Entry 1XVD (X-ray diffraction, 2.30 A resolution); this record covers chains A and C of the 6 polymer chains in the assembly.

Chain A:
Protein: Methane monooxygenase component A alpha chain
Organism: Methylococcus capsulatus
Notes: EC 1.14.13.25; fragment: alpha subunit
Reference sequence: P22869 (MEMA_METCA); residues 1-527 here = UniProt positions 1-527
Amino-acid sequence (527 residues; each row starts with the number of its first residue):
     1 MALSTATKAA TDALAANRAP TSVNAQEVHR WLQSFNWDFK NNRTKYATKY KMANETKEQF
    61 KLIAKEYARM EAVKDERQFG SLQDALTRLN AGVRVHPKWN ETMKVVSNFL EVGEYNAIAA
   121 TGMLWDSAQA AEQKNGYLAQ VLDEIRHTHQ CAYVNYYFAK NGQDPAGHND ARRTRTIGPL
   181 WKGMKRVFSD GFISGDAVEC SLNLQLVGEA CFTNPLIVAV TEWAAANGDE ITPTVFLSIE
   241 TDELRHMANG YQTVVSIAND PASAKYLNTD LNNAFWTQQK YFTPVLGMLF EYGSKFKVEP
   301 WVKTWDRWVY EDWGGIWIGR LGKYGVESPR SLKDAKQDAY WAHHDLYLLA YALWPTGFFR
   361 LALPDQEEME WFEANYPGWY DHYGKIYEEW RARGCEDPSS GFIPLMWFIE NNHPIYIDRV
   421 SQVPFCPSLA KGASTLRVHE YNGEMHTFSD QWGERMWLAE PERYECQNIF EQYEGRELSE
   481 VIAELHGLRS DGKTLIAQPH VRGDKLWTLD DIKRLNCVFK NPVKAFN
Unresolved in the structure: 1-17
Metal / ion sites: Fe ion site 1: Glu114, Glu144, His147; Fe ion site 2: Glu209, Glu243, His246
Small-molecule neighbours: 4-fluorophenol (FPN): Lys98, Glu101, Thr102, Val105, Leu180, Met288, Leu289, Tyr292, Gly293, Tyr347, Phe359, Arg360, Leu361
Swiss-Prot annotation at these positions:
  - active site: Cys151
  - binding site (Fe cation): Glu114, Glu144, His147, Glu209, Glu243, His246

Chain C:
Protein: Methane monooxygenase component A beta chain
Organism: Methylococcus capsulatus
Notes: EC 1.14.13.25; fragment: beta subunit
Reference sequence: P18798 (MEMB_METCA); residues 1-389 here = UniProt positions 1-389
Amino-acid sequence (389 residues; numbered 1 to 389; the number before each row is that of its first residue):
     1 MSMLGERRRG LTDPEMAAVI LKALPEAPLD GNNKMGYFVT PRWKRLTEYE ALTVYAQPNA
    61 DWIAGGLDWG DWTQKFHGGR PSWGNETTEL RTVDWFKHRD PLRRWHAPYV KDKAEEWRYT
   121 DRFLQGYSAD GQIRAMNPTW RDEFINRYWG AFLFNEYGLF NAHSQGAREA LSDVTRVSLA
   181 FWGFDKIDIA QMIQLERGFL AKIVPGFDES TAVPKAEWTN GEVYKSARLA VEGLWQEVFD
   241 WNESAFSVHA VYDALFGQFV RREFFQRLAP RFGDNLTPFF INQAQTYFQI AKQGVQDLYY
   301 NCLGDDPEFS DYNRTVMRNW TGKWLEPTIA ALRDFMGLFA KLPAGTTDKE EITASLYRVV
   361 DDWIEDYASR IDFKADRDQI VKAVLAGLK
Unresolved in the structure: 1

Chain A / chain C interface:
Pairs across the interface - 236 pairs, chain A then chain C:
  Arg18(A) - Ser128(C)
  Arg18(A) - Ala129(C)  hydrogen bond (side chain-backbone)
  Arg18(A) - Gly131(C)
  Arg18(A) - Arg134(C)
  Ala19(A) - Ser128(C)
  Pro20(A) - Gln125(C)
  Pro20(A) - Ser128(C)
  Pro20(A) - Ala129(C)  hydrophobic
  Thr21(A) - Leu124(C)
  Thr21(A) - Gln125(C)  hydrogen bond (backbone-backbone)
  Thr21(A) - Ser128(C)  hydrogen bond (backbone-side chain)
  Thr21(A) - Phe199(C)
  Thr21(A) - Lys202(C)
  Thr21(A) - Ile203(C)
  Ser22(A) - Asp121(C)  hydrogen bond
  Ser22(A) - Gln125(C)
  Ser22(A) - Lys202(C)  hydrogen bond (backbone-side chain)
  Val23(A) - Trp117(C)
  Val23(A) - Leu195(C)
  Val23(A) - Gly198(C)
  Val23(A) - Phe199(C)  hydrophobic
  Glu27(A) - Lys202(C)  salt bridge
  Val28(A) - Gln191(C)
  Val28(A) - Gln194(C)
  Val28(A) - Leu195(C)  hydrophobic
  Trp31(A) - Gln194(C)
  Trp31(A) - Glu209(C)  hydrogen bond
  Trp31(A) - Ser210(C)
  Trp31(A) - Thr211(C)
  Leu32(A) - Gln191(C)
  Ser34(A) - Phe154(C)
  Ser34(A) - Thr211(C)  hydrogen bond
  Ser34(A) - Lys215(C)  hydrogen bond (backbone-side chain)
  Phe35(A) - Leu153(C)  hydrophobic
  Phe35(A) - Phe154(C)
  Phe35(A) - Tyr157(C)
  Asn36(A) - Tyr157(C)
  Asn36(A) - Lys215(C)  hydrogen bond (backbone-side chain)
  Asn36(A) - Trp235(C)
  Trp37(A) - Phe154(C)
  Trp37(A) - Gly158(C)
  Trp37(A) - Trp218(C)
  Trp37(A) - Thr219(C)
  Trp37(A) - Arg228(C)
  Trp37(A) - Glu232(C)  hydrogen bond
  Phe39(A) - Glu232(C)
  Phe39(A) - Trp235(C)  hydrophobic
  Phe39(A) - Gln236(C)
  Asn41(A) - Gln236(C)
  Asn41(A) - Glu237(C)
  Asn42(A) - Trp235(C)
  Asn42(A) - Gln236(C)  hydrogen bond
  Arg43(A) - Gln236(C)  hydrogen bond (side chain-backbone)
  Arg43(A) - Phe239(C)
  Lys45(A) - Gln165(C)
  Lys45(A) - Trp235(C)  hydrogen bond (side chain-backbone)
  Lys45(A) - Gln236(C)
  Lys45(A) - Val238(C)  hydrogen bond (side chain-backbone)
  Lys45(A) - Phe239(C)
  Tyr46(A) - Gln165(C)
  Tyr46(A) - Arg168(C)
  Tyr46(A) - Glu169(C)  hydrogen bond
  Ile63(A) - Gln191(C)
  Ala64(A) - Lys113(C)
  Ala64(A) - Phe184(C)  hydrophobic
  Ala64(A) - Asp188(C)
  Ala64(A) - Gln191(C)  hydrogen bond (backbone-side chain)
  Lys65(A) - Lys113(C)
  Lys65(A) - Trp117(C)
  Lys65(A) - Asp188(C)  salt bridge
  Lys65(A) - Met192(C)  hydrogen bond
  Lys65(A) - Gln283(C)  hydrogen bond
  Lys65(A) - Tyr287(C)  hydrogen bond
  Glu66(A) - Trp117(C)  hydrogen bond
  Tyr67(A) - His106(C)  hydrogen bond
  Tyr67(A) - Phe184(C)  hydrophobic
  Ala68(A) - Val110(C)
  Ala68(A) - Lys113(C)
  Ala68(A) - Ala114(C)
  Arg69(A) - Ala114(C)
  Arg69(A) - Trp117(C)
  Ala72(A) - Val110(C)
  Ala72(A) - Ala114(C)  hydrophobic
  Asp75(A) - Ala107(C)
  Asp75(A) - Val110(C)
  Phe79(A) - Trp105(C)  hydrophobic
  Phe79(A) - Ala107(C)  hydrophobic
  Val93(A) - Leu24(C)
  Arg94(A) - Leu11(C)
  Arg94(A) - Ile20(C)
  Arg94(A) - Leu21(C)
  Val95(A) - Ile20(C)
  Val95(A) - Leu24(C)
  His96(A) - Ile20(C)
  Pro97(A) - Ala23(C)
  Val112(A) - Pro58(C)  hydrophobic
  Tyr115(A) - Gln57(C)  hydrogen bond
  Tyr115(A) - Trp83(C)  hydrophobic
  Tyr115(A) - Ser172(C)
  Tyr115(A) - Asp173(C)  hydrogen bond (side chain-backbone)
  Tyr115(A) - Arg176(C)  hydrogen bond
  Asn116(A) - Pro58(C)
  Asn116(A) - Trp83(C)
  Ile118(A) - Arg176(C)
  Ala119(A) - Trp83(C)  hydrophobic
  Ala119(A) - Ala167(C)
  Ala119(A) - Arg168(C)
  Ala119(A) - Arg176(C)
  Gly122(A) - Ser164(C)
  Met123(A) - Phe76(C)  hydrophobic
  Met123(A) - Arg168(C)
  Trp125(A) - Phe160(C)  hydrophobic
  Trp125(A) - Asn161(C)
  Trp125(A) - Ser164(C)
  Trp125(A) - Ala167(C)  hydrophobic
  Asp126(A) - Ser164(C)  hydrogen bond
  Ala131(A) - Tyr157(C)
  Lys134(A) - Tyr157(C)
  Lys134(A) - Asn161(C)
  Asn135(A) - Ile187(C)
  Leu138(A) - Phe160(C)  hydrophobic
  Leu138(A) - Phe184(C)  hydrophobic
  Leu138(A) - Ile187(C)  hydrophobic
  Leu142(A) - His106(C)  hydrogen bond (backbone-side chain)
  Leu142(A) - Phe181(C)  hydrophobic
  Leu142(A) - Phe184(C)  hydrophobic
  Ile145(A) - Ala180(C)  hydrophobic
  Arg146(A) - His106(C)
  His149(A) - Leu52(C)
  His149(A) - Thr53(C)  hydrogen bond
  His149(A) - Trp105(C)
  His149(A) - His106(C)  hydrogen bond (side chain-backbone)
  Ala152(A) - Met35(C)
  Ala152(A) - Leu52(C)
  Tyr153(A) - Glu48(C)
  Tyr153(A) - Leu52(C)
  Tyr156(A) - Met35(C)  hydrophobic
  Tyr156(A) - Glu48(C)
  Tyr156(A) - Ala51(C)  hydrophobic
  Tyr156(A) - Leu52(C)  hydrophobic
  Ala159(A) - Asn33(C)
  Lys160(A) - Asn33(C)  hydrogen bond (backbone-backbone)
  Gln163(A) - Leu24(C)
  Gln163(A) - Pro25(C)
  Gln163(A) - Pro28(C)
  Gln163(A) - Leu29(C)  hydrogen bond (backbone-backbone)
  Asp164(A) - Leu29(C)
  Pro165(A) - Asp30(C)
  Pro165(A) - Asn32(C)
  Pro165(A) - Asn33(C)
  His168(A) - Met35(C)
  Asn169(A) - Asn32(C)  hydrogen bond (side chain-backbone)
  Asn169(A) - Lys34(C)
  Asn169(A) - Met35(C)
  Asn169(A) - Gly36(C)  hydrogen bond (backbone-backbone)
  Asn169(A) - Tyr37(C)
  Asn169(A) - Phe38(C)
  Asp170(A) - Tyr37(C)  hydrogen bond
  Asp170(A) - Phe38(C)
  Arg172(A) - Met35(C)
  Arg172(A) - Ala51(C)  hydrogen bond (side chain-backbone)
  Arg172(A) - Leu52(C)  hydrogen bond (side chain-backbone)
  Arg172(A) - Thr53(C)
  Arg172(A) - Val54(C)  hydrogen bond (side chain-backbone)
  Arg172(A) - Tyr55(C)
  Arg172(A) - Ala56(C)
  Arg173(A) - Tyr37(C)  hydrogen bond
  Arg173(A) - Phe38(C)
  Thr176(A) - Asp68(C)
  Thr176(A) - Trp69(C)  hydrogen bond (backbone-side chain)
  Trp181(A) - Pro58(C)  hydrophobic
  Trp181(A) - Asp68(C)  hydrogen bond
  Lys182(A) - Trp69(C)  hydrogen bond (side chain-backbone)
  Lys182(A) - Thr73(C)
  Lys185(A) - Asp68(C)  salt bridge
  Lys185(A) - Thr73(C)  hydrogen bond (backbone-side chain)
  Arg186(A) - Thr73(C)  hydrogen bond (backbone-side chain)
  Arg186(A) - Gln74(C)  hydrogen bond
  Asp190(A) - Trp72(C)
  Asp190(A) - Thr73(C)  hydrogen bond
  Asp190(A) - Gln74(C)  hydrogen bond (side chain-backbone)
  Asp190(A) - Ser82(C)  hydrogen bond
  Gly191(A) - Gln74(C)
  Ile193(A) - Phe76(C)
  Ile193(A) - Ser82(C)
  Ile193(A) - Trp83(C)  hydrophobic
  Ile193(A) - Arg168(C)  hydrogen bond (backbone-side chain)
  Ser194(A) - Gln74(C)  hydrogen bond (backbone-side chain)
  Ser194(A) - Lys75(C)
  Ser194(A) - Phe76(C)
  Ser194(A) - Ser82(C)  hydrogen bond
  Gly195(A) - Phe76(C)
  Glu222(A) - Arg7(C)  salt bridge
  Ala225(A) - Arg9(C)
  Ala225(A) - Gly10(C)  hydrogen bond (backbone-backbone)
  Ala226(A) - Gly10(C)
  Ala226(A) - Met16(C)
  Asn227(A) - Ile20(C)
  Gly228(A) - Gly10(C)
  Gly228(A) - Leu11(C)
  Gly228(A) - Ile20(C)
  Glu230(A) - Arg9(C)  salt bridge
  Glu230(A) - Leu11(C)
  Phe296(A) - Met16(C)
  Phe296(A) - Val19(C)  hydrophobic
  Arg360(A) - Leu29(C)
  Gln422(A) - Thr73(C)
  Glu460(A) - His77(C)  salt bridge
  Glu462(A) - Lys75(C)
  Glu462(A) - His77(C)
  Glu462(A) - Gly78(C)  hydrogen bond (side chain-backbone)
  Glu462(A) - Gly79(C)
  Arg463(A) - Thr73(C)
  Arg463(A) - Gln74(C)
  Arg463(A) - Lys75(C)  hydrogen bond (side chain-backbone)
  Arg463(A) - Phe76(C)
  Arg463(A) - His77(C)  hydrogen bond
  Tyr464(A) - Thr73(C)
  Tyr464(A) - Gln74(C)  hydrogen bond
  Glu465(A) - Asp71(C)
  Glu465(A) - Lys75(C)  salt bridge
  Cys466(A) - Asp71(C)
  Cys466(A) - Trp72(C)
  Cys466(A) - Thr73(C)
  Gln467(A) - Trp69(C)
  Gln467(A) - Gly70(C)
  Gln467(A) - Asp71(C)  hydrogen bond (side chain-backbone)
  Asn468(A) - Trp69(C)
  Ile469(A) - Trp69(C)  hydrophobic
  Gln472(A) - Trp69(C)
  Tyr473(A) - Trp69(C)  hydrogen bond
  Arg489(A) - Leu29(C)  hydrogen bond (side chain-backbone)
  Arg489(A) - Asp30(C)
  Ser490(A) - Asp30(C)  hydrogen bond
  Ser490(A) - Asn32(C)
  Gly503(A) - Leu29(C)
Other interface residues (no listed pair), chain A (113 interface residues in all): Ala25, Asp38, Leu62, Glu71, Ala91, Glu111, Thr148, Gly162, Ala166, Arg175, Ser189, Lys295, Val420, Leu485, Leu506
Other interface residues (no listed pair), chain C (115 interface residues in all): Arg8, Ala27, Gly31, Leu67, Arg80, Pro81, Tyr109, Lys111, Glu116, Arg118, Asp130, His163, Val177, Ala190, Val231

Summary:
113 residues of chain A face 115 of chain C across their interface, with 58 hydrogen bonds and 7 salt bridges.
Among the polar pairs are Glu27(A)-Lys202(C), Lys65(A)-Asp188(C) and Lys185(A)-Asp68(C). Ligands of chain A:
4-fluorophenol.
Here chain A is Methane monooxygenase component A alpha chain and chain C is Methane monooxygenase component A
beta chain, both from Methylococcus capsulatus. Entry 1XVD (Soluble methane monooxygenase hydroxylase:
4-fluorophenol soaked structure) was determined by X-ray diffraction together with 1XU3, 1XU5, 1XVB, 1XVC,
1XVE, 1XVF and 1XVG from the same study.
